Entry 6Z9P (electron microscopy, 3.90 A resolution); this record covers chains U and X of the 16 polymer chains in the assembly.

[Chain U]
Molecule: DNA-directed RNA polymerase subunit alpha
Source organism: Escherichia coli
Notes: EC 2.7.7.6
UniProtKB: P0A7Z4 (RPOA_ECOLI); numbering as in UniProt (aligned over 1-329)
Amino-acid sequence (329 residues; row label = number of the first residue in the row):
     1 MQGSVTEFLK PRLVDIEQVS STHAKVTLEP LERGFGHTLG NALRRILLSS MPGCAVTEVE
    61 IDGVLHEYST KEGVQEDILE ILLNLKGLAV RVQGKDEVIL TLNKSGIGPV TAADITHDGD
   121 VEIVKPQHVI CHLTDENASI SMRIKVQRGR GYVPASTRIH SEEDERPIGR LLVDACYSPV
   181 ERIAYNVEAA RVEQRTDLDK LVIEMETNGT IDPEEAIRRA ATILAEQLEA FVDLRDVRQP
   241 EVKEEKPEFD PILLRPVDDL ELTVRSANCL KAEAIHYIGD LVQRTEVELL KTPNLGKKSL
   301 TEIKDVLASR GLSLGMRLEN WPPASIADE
Disordered / not traced: 1-3, 326-329
Swiss-Prot annotation at these positions:
  - region: Glu162 to Glu165 (Required for interaction with Crp at class II promoters)
  - modified residue: Arg265 (ADP-ribosylarginine), Lys297 (N6-acetyllysine), Lys298 (N6-acetyllysine)

[Chain X]
Molecule: DNA-directed RNA polymerase subunit beta
Source organism: Escherichia coli
Notes: EC 2.7.7.6
UniProtKB: P0A8V4 (RPOB_ECO57); residues 1-1342 here = UniProt positions 1-1342
Amino-acid sequence (1342 residues; numbered 1 to 1342; the number before each row is that of its first residue):
     1 MVYSYTEKKR IRKDFGKRPQ VLDVPYLLSI QLDSFQKFIE QDPEGQYGLE AAFRSVFPIQ
    61 SYSGNSELQY VSYRLGEPVF DVQECQIRGV TYSAPLRVKL RLVIYEREAP EGTVKDIKEQ
   121 EVYMGEIPLM TDNGTFVING TERVIVSQLH RSPGVFFDSD KGKTHSSGKV LYNARIIPYR
   181 GSWLDFEFDP KDNLFVRIDR RRKLPATIIL RALNYTTEQI LDLFFEKVIF EIRDNKLQME
   241 LVPERLRGET ASFDIEANGK VYVEKGRRIT ARHIRQLEKD DVKLIEVPVE YIAGKVVAKD
   301 YIDESTGELI CAANMELSLD LLAKLSQSGH KRIETLFTND LDHGPYISET LRVDPTNDRL
   361 SALVEIYRMM RPGEPPTREA AESLFENLFF SEDRYDLSAV GRMKFNRSLL REEIEGSGIL
   421 SKDDIIDVMK KLIDIRNGKG EVDDIDHLGN RRIRSVGEMA ENQFRVGLVR VERAVKERLS
   481 LGDLDTLMPQ DMINAKPISA AVKEFFGSSQ LSQFMDQNNP LSEITHKRRI SALGPGGLTR
   541 ERAGFEVRDV HPTHYGRVCP IETPEGPNIG LINSLSVYAQ TNEYGFLETP YRKVTDGVVT
   601 DEIHYLSAIE EGNYVIAQAN SNLDEEGHFV EDLVTCRSKG ESSLFSRDQV DYMDVSTQQV
   661 VSVGASLIPF LEHDDANRAL MGANMQRQAV PTLRADKPLV GTGMERAVAV DSGVTAVAKR
   721 GGVVQYVDAS RIVIKVNEDE MYPGEAGIDI YNLTKYTRSN QNTCINQMPC VSLGEPVERG
   781 DVLADGPSTD LGELALGQNM RVAFMPWNGY NFEDSILVSE RVVQEDRFTT IHIQELACVS
   841 RDTKLGPEEI TADIPNVGEA ALSKLDESGI VYIGAEVTGG DILVGKVTPK GETQLTPEEK
   901 LLRAIFGEKA SDVKDSSLRV PNGVSGTVID VQVFTRDGVE KDKRALEIEE MQLKQAKKDL
   961 SEELQILEAG LFSRIRAVLV AGGVEAEKLD KLPRDRWLEL GLTDEEKQNQ LEQLAEQYDE
  1021 LKHEFEKKLE AKRRKITQGD DLAPGVLKIV KVYLAVKRRI QPGDKMAGRH GNKGVISKIN
  1081 PIEDMPYDEN GTPVDIVLNP LGVPSRMNIG QILETHLGMA AKGIGDKINA MLKQQQEVAK
  1141 LREFIQRAYD LGADVRQKVD LSTFSDEEVM RLAENLRKGM PIATPVFDGA KEAEIKELLK
  1201 LGDLPTSGQI RLYDGRTGEQ FERPVTVGYM YMLKLNHLVD DKMHARSTGS YSLVTQQPLG
  1261 GKAQFGGQRF GEMEVWALEA YGAAYTLQEM LTVKSDDVNG RTKMYKNIVD GNHQMEPGMP
  1321 ESFNVLLKEI RSLGINIELE DE
Disordered / not traced: 1, 1342
Swiss-Prot annotation at these positions:
  - modified residue (N6-acetyllysine): Lys1022, Lys1200

[Interface between chain U and chain X]
Residue-residue contacts (69):
  Asn41(U) with Asp1214(X); Gly1215(X), hydrogen bond (side chain-backbone); Arg1216(X); Thr1217(X); Gly1218(X)
  Arg44(U) with Glu1083(X), hydrogen bond (side chain-backbone); Tyr1087(X); Pro1093(X)
  Arg45(U) with Glu1083(X), hydrogen bond (side chain-backbone); Asp1084(X); Gly1215(X), hydrogen bond (side chain-backbone); Arg1216(X)
  Leu48(U) with Glu1083(X)
  Ser49(U) with Glu1083(X)
  Leu65(U) with Ile873(X)
  His66(U) with Ile873(X); Gly874(X); Val928(X); Ile929(X)
  Tyr68(U) with Tyr756(X); Ile831(X), hydrophobic; Ile929(X), hydrophobic; Ala1055(X), hydrophobic; Lys1057(X)
  Thr70(U) with Ala729(X)
  Lys71(U) with Asp728(X)
  Glu72(U) with Tyr726(X); Asp728(X); Lys958(X), salt bridge
  Gly73(U) with Tyr726(X); Asp728(X), hydrogen bond (backbone-side chain)
  Val74(U) with Asp728(X); Ala729(X), hydrogen bond (backbone-backbone)
  Gln75(U) with Ala729(X); Val771(X), hydrogen bond (side chain-backbone)
  Glu76(U) with Ala729(X)
  Asp77(U) with Ala729(X); Tyr756(X), hydrogen bond; Asn766(X), hydrogen bond; Met768(X)
  Leu79(U) with Leu693(X), hydrophobic; Ile831(X), hydrophobic; Lys1057(X)
  Glu80(U) with Met768(X)
  Leu83(U) with Leu693(X), hydrophobic; Asp826(X)
  Lys86(U) with Gln824(X), hydrogen bond (side chain-backbone); Asp826(X), salt bridge
  Thr134(U) with Tyr726(X); Val727(X), hydrogen bond (side chain-backbone); Leu773(X)
  Asp135(U) with Tyr726(X)
  Tyr152(U) with Glu820(X); Val823(X); Gln824(X)
  Ser156(U) with Arg1059(X)
  Glu165(U) with Glu876(X)
  Arg166(U) with Lys864(X); Glu876(X), salt bridge
  Ile168(U) with Gly874(X); Ala875(X), hydrophobic
  Cys176(U) with Gln824(X)
  Glu181(U) with Arg821(X)
  Arg182(U) with Asn1090(X); Gly1091(X)
  Ala184(U) with Asn1090(X); Gly1091(X)
  Tyr185(U) with Tyr1087(X), hydrogen bond; Gly1218(X)
Interface residues without a listed pair, chain U (39 interface residues in all): His37, Glu67, Ser69, Ile107, Pro154, Asp174, Val180
Interface residues without a listed pair, chain X (49 interface residues in all): Ser730, Lys755, Pro769, Ser772, Glu825, Thr927, Lys954, Val1056, Ile1082, Met1085, Thr1092

[Overview]
The interface between chain U and chain X involves 39 residues on one side and 49 on the other; the contacts
include 12 hydrogen bonds and 3 salt bridges. Polar contacts include Glu72(U)-Lys958(X), Lys86(U)-Asp826(X)
and Arg166(U)-Glu876(X).
Chain U is DNA-directed RNA polymerase subunit alpha and chain X is DNA-directed RNA polymerase subunit beta,
both from Escherichia coli; the structure, Transcription termination intermediate complex 1, was determined by
electron microscopy, deposited together with 6Z9Q, 6Z9R, 6Z9S, 6Z9T, 7ADB, 7ADC, 7ADD and 7ADE.
